Entry 7Y43 (X-ray diffraction, 1.50 A resolution); this record covers chains A and C of the 3 polymer chains in the assembly.

== Chain A ==
Molecule: Histone acetyltransferase KAT6A
From: Homo sapiens
Notes: EC 2.3.1.48
UniProt: Q92794 (KAT6A_HUMAN); residues 1-85 here = UniProt positions 1-85
Amino-acid sequence (86 residues; row label = number of the first residue in the row; numbering starts at 0):
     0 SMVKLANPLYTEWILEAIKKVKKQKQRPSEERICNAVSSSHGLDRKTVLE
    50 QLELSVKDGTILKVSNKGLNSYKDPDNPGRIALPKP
Disordered / not traced: 0-2, 82-85
Construct notes: expression tag (0)
Bound ions: Mg2+ near Asp75 (its only coordinating residue here)
What the authors report for this chain:
  - binding site for the 14-nt DNA strand: Lys19, Gln23, Lys24, Gln25, Asn34, Arg79
  - binding site for the 14-nt DNA strand (chain C): Lys21, Gln25, Ser70
  - mutagenesis - K19A (2.0-2.8-fold), K21A (2.0-2.8-fold), K24A (32-fold), Q25A (3-fold): decreased binding to the 14-nt DNA strand (chain C)
  - mutagenesis - R79A: unchanged binding to the 14-nt DNA strand (chain C)

== Chain C ==
Molecule: 14-nt DNA strand
Sequence (14 nucleotides; numbered 1 to 14; the number before each row is that of its first residue):
     1 GGAGTGCGCACTCC

== Chain A / chain C interface ==
Contacting residue pairs - 15 pairs, chain A then chain C:
  Lys21(A) - DT5(C)  salt bridge to the phosphate
  Lys24(A) - DG6(C)  hydrogen bond to the base
  Lys24(A) - DC7(C)  hydrogen bond to the base
  Gln25(A) - DG6(C)  sugar contact
  Gln25(A) - DC7(C)  base contact
  Gln25(A) - DG8(C)  base contact
  Arg26(A) - DG6(C)  sugar contact
  Pro27(A) - DG6(C)  phosphate contact
  Ser70(A) - DG6(C)  hydrogen bond to the phosphate
  Lys72(A) - DT5(C)  salt bridge to the phosphate
  Gly78(A) - DT5(C)  phosphate contact
  Arg79(A) - DG2(C)  base contact
  Arg79(A) - DA3(C)  base contact
  Arg79(A) - DG4(C)  phosphate contact
  Arg79(A) - DT5(C)  hydrogen bond to the phosphate
Other interface residues (no listed pair), chain C (8 interface residues in all): DC9

== In short ==
The interface between chain A and chain C involves 9 residues on one side and 8 on the other; the contacts
include 4 hydrogen bonds and 2 salt bridges. Polar pairs include Lys24(A)-DG6(C), Lys24(A)-DC7(C) and
Ser70(A)-DG6(C). The paper reports a binding site for the 14-nt DNA strand at Lys19(A), Gln23(A) and Lys24(A)
among others; K19A, K21A and K24A of chain A, among others, reduce binding to the 14-nt DNA strand (chain C);
5 substitutions were tested in all.
Here chain A is Histone acetyltransferase KAT6A (Homo sapiens) and chain C is a 14-nt DNA strand. Entry 7Y43
(Crystal structure of the KAT6A WH domain and its bound double stranded DNA) was determined by X-ray
diffraction together with 8H7A from the same study.
